Entry 4I99 (X-ray diffraction, 2.30 A resolution); this record covers chains A and B of the 4 polymer chains in the assembly.

== Chain A (and B) ==
Name: Chromosome partition protein Smc
From: Pyrococcus furiosus
Notes: fragment: Head domain; chain B of this document is another copy of the same molecule, construct and numbering; everything in this record applies to it too
UniProt: Q8TZY2 (SMC_PYRFU); residue numbers follow UniProt; this construct covers 1-182, 1006-1172
Sequence (354 residues; each row starts with the number of its first residue; note: 823 numbers in that range are skipped by the numbering (no residue carries them; nothing is unmodelled there)):
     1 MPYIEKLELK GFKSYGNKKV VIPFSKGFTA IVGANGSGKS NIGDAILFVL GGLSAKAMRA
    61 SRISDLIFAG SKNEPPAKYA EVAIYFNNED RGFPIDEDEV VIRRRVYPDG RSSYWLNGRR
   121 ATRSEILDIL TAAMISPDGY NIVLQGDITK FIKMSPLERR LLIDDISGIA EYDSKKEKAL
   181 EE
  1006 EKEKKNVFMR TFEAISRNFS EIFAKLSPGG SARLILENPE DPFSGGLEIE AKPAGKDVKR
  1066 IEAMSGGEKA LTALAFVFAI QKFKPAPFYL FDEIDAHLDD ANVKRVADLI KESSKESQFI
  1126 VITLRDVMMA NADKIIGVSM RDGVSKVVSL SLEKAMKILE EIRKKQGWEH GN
Not modelled in the structure: 1, 170-182, 1006, 1162-1177 (chain B: 1, 171-182, 1006, 1164-1177)
Modified positions: Mse1 (selenomethionine); Mse58, Mse134, Mse154, Mse1014, Mse1069, Mse1133, Mse1134, Mse1145, Mse1161 (selenomethionine; parent Met)
UniProt features mapped onto this chain:
  - binding site (ATP): A34 to N41

== How chain A and chain B interact ==
Pairs across the interface (44; chain A residue first):
  A34(A) - D1104(B)
  N35(A) - G1072(B)
  N35(A) - H1102(B)  hydrogen bond (side chain-backbone)
  N35(A) - L1103(B)
  N35(A) - D1104(B)  hydrogen bond (backbone-side chain)
  N35(A) - N1107(B)  hydrogen bond
  G36(A) - E1073(B)
  R59(A) - E1067(B)
  R59(A) - A1068(B)  hydrogen bond (side chain-backbone)
  R59(A) - Mse1069(B)  hydrogen bond (side chain-backbone)
  R59(A) - S1070(B)
  S61(A) - R1065(B)
  G70(A) - D1062(B)
  Q145(A) - G1071(B)  hydrogen bond (side chain-backbone)
  Q145(A) - H1102(B)
  D1062(A) - K72(B)
  R1065(A) - S61(B)  hydrogen bond
  E1067(A) - R59(B)
  A1068(A) - R59(B)  hydrogen bond (backbone-side chain)
  Mse1069(A) - R59(B)  hydrogen bond (backbone-side chain)
  S1070(A) - S40(B)  hydrogen bond
  S1070(A) - R59(B)
  S1070(A) - Q145(B)
  G1071(A) - Q145(B)  hydrogen bond (backbone-side chain)
  G1072(A) - N35(B)
  E1073(A) - G36(B)
  E1098(A) - H1102(B)  salt bridge
  A1101(A) - A1101(B)
  A1101(A) - H1102(B)
  H1102(A) - N35(B)  hydrogen bond (backbone-side chain)
  H1102(A) - Q145(B)
  H1102(A) - E1098(B)  salt bridge
  H1102(A) - A1101(B)
  H1102(A) - L1129(B)
  L1103(A) - N35(B)
  L1103(A) - L1129(B)
  D1104(A) - A34(B)
  D1104(A) - N35(B)  hydrogen bond (backbone-side chain)
  D1105(A) - D1131(B)
  N1107(A) - N35(B)  hydrogen bond
  L1129(A) - H1102(B)
  L1129(A) - L1103(B)
  R1130(A) - R1130(B)
  D1131(A) - D1105(B)
Also at the interface, not in a pair above, chain A (28 interface residues in all): S40, K1074
Also at the interface, not in a pair above, chain B (28 interface residues in all): S71

== Overview ==
Chain A and chain B each contribute 28 residues to their interface, with 14 hydrogen bonds and 2 salt bridges.
Polar pairs include E1098(A)-H1102(B), N35(A)-H1102(B) and N35(A)-D1104(B). Curated annotation (UniProt) lists
8 ATP-binding residues on chain A.
Both chains are Chromosome partition protein Smc (Pyrococcus furiosus). Entry 4I99 (Crystal structure of the
SmcHead bound to the C-winged helix domain of ScpA) was determined by X-ray diffraction (same publication as
3ZGX and 4I98).
